5YQ7 - chains L and C of the 35 polymer chains in the assembly; structure by electron microscopy, 4.10 A resolution (low resolution: residue-level contacts below are approximate; hydrogen-bond / salt-bridge calls are withheld).

[Chain L]
Protein: Precursor for L subunits of photosynthetic reaction center
Source organism: Roseiflexus castenholzii
UniProt: Q83XD0 (Q83XD0_9CHLR); residue numbers follow UniProt; this construct covers 1-310
Chain sequence (310 residues; row label = number of the first residue in the row):
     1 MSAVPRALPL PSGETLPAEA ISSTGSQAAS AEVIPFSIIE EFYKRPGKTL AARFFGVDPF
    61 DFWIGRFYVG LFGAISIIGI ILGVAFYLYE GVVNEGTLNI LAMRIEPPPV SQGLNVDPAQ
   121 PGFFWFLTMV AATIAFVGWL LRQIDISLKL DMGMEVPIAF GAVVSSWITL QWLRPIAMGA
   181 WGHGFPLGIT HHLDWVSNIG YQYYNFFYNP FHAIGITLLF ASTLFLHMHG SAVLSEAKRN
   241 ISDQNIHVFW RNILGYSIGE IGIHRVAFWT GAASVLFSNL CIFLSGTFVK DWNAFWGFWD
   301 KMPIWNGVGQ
Unresolved in the structure: 1
Ion coordination: bacteriochlorophyll a Mg site 1 near His192 (its only coordinating residue here); bacteriochlorophyll a Mg site 2 near His212 (its only coordinating residue here); Fe ion: His229 (shared with 3 residues of chain M)
Ligand contacts:
  - bacteriochlorophyll a (BCL), molecule 1: Tyr87, Trp167, Phe185, Ile189, His192, Leu193, Val196
  - bacteriochlorophyll a (BCL), molecule 2: Phe136, Val163, Trp167, Leu170, Val196, Ile199, Gly200, Tyr201, Asn205, Phe206, Phe207, His212, Gly215, Ile216, Val275, Ser278, Asn279, Ile282
  - bacteriopheophytin a (BPH), molecule 1: Gly79, Ile80, Val84, Ala132, Trp139, Gln143, Val156, Ala159, Phe160, Val163, Trp167, Leu187, Gly188, Ile189, His192, Gly271, Ser274, Val275
  - bacteriopheophytin a (BPH), molecule 2: Phe207, Ala213, Ile216, Thr217, Phe220, Ala221
  - bacteriopheophytin a (BPH), molecule 3: Phe220, Thr223, Leu224, His227, Met228, Leu254
  - Menaquinone 11 (MQE; 2-methyl-3-[(2E,6E,10E,14E,18E,22E,26E,30E,34E,38E)-3,7,11,15,19,23,27,31,35,39,43-undecamethyltetratetraconta-2,6,10,1 4,18,22,26,30,34,38,42-undecaen-1-yl]naphthalene-1,4-dione), molecule 1: Ile64, Phe67, Gly73, Ile77, Ile81, Val84, Leu88, Arg142
  - Menaquinone 11 (MQE), molecule 2: Phe225, His229, Ala232, His247, Trp250, Ser257, Ile258, Gly259, Glu260, Ile261, Ile263, Val266, Trp269, Phe277
From the paper describing this entry:
  - binding site for bacteriochlorophyll a: His212
  - Fe ion coordination: His229, His264

[Chain C]
Protein: Cytochrome subunit of photosynthetic reaction center
Source organism: Roseiflexus castenholzii
UniProt: Q83XC9 (Q83XC9_9CHLR); numbering as in UniProt (aligned over 1-320)
Chain sequence (320 residues; row label = number of the first residue in the row):
     1 MIQQPPTLFP EITNTVRGRF YIVAGIISVV MAVASIAIFW WIFYTITPAP APPLQNPIYV
    61 NYTQEPTDYI SAESLAAMNA YIQANPQPQA VQVLKGMTTA QISAYMVAQV SGGLKVDCSY
   121 CHNIANFAQQ DGYPNAAKKV TARKMMLMSA DLNQNYTAKL PASVGGYQIT CATCHNGKAA
   181 GLEPYPIEIM NTLPNDWRLP LELDYPGGLV VTGRKDVSNH EVEQNQFAMY HMNVSMGQGC
   241 TFCHNARYFP SYEIAQKNHS IIMLQMTKHI QETYVAPGGR IADGIMAGKS PSCWLCHQGA
   301 NIPPGAAKPG QVPAVLSSTP
Unresolved in the structure: 1-16, 310-320
Ion coordination: heme Fe (4 sites), coordinated by Met106, His122, Met145, His175, Met229, His244, Met263, His297
Ligand contacts:
  - bacteriochlorophyll a (BCL): Ile38, Trp41, Ile42, Ile46
  - heme (HEM), molecule 1: Gln83, Val91, Gln92, Val93, Leu94, Thr99, Met106, Val107, Val110, Val116, Cys118, Cys121, His122, Asn126, Phe127, Ala128, Lys139, Arg143
  - heme (HEM), molecule 2: Tyr120, Thr141, Ala142, Met145, Met146, Met148, Thr170, Cys171, Ala172, Thr173, Cys174, His175, Ala179, Ala180, Gly181, Leu182, Ile285, Met286
  - heme (HEM), molecule 3: Val164, Gly165, Gly166, Tyr167, Ile169, Cys174, Met232, Met236, Gln256, His259, Met263, Leu264, Met266, Ser292, Cys293, Cys296, His297, Asn301, Ile302
  - heme (HEM), molecule 4: Tyr205, Gly207, Gly208, Leu209, Val210, Val211, Thr212, Asn225, Gln226, Met229, Met232, Cys240, Cys243, His244, Phe249, Pro250, Lys257, Ser260, Ile261, Leu264

[Interface between chain L and chain C]
Contacting residue pairs - 13 pairs, chain L then chain C:
  Asp194(L) - Arg247(C)
  Ser197(L) - Ala246(C)
  Asn198(L) - Asn245(C)
  Asn198(L) - Ala246(C)
  Tyr201(L) - Gly239(C)
  Tyr201(L) - Cys240(C)
  Tyr201(L) - Thr241(C)
  Gln202(L) - Gly239(C)
  Gln202(L) - Thr241(C)
  Tyr204(L) - Gln226(C)
  Tyr204(L) - Tyr230(C)
  Asn293(L) - Tyr230(C)
  Gly297(L) - Asn191(C)
Interface residues without a listed pair, chain L (9 interface residues in all): Tyr208
Interface residues without a listed pair, chain C (11 interface residues in all): Thr192, Phe249

[In short]
Chain L and chain C form an interface of 9 and 11 residues respectively. Ligands of chain L:
bacteriochlorophyll a, 3 copies of bacteriopheophytin a and Menaquinone 11. Chain C binds bacteriochlorophyll
a and 4 copies of heme. The paper reports a binding site for bacteriochlorophyll a at His212(L); Fe ion
coordination by His229(L) and His264(L).
Here chain L is Precursor for L subunits of photosynthetic reaction center and chain C is Cytochrome subunit
of photosynthetic reaction center, both from Roseiflexus castenholzii. Entry 5YQ7 (Cryo-EM structure of the
RC-LH core complex from Roseiflexus castenholzii) was determined by electron microscopy.
